Entry 8Q3E (X-ray diffraction, 2.17 A resolution); this record covers chains AAA and III of the 11 polymer chains in the assembly.

== Chain AAA ==
Molecule: Histone H3.1
Source organism: Homo sapiens
Reference sequence: P68431 (H31_HUMAN); residues 38-135 here correspond to UniProt positions 39-136 (UniProt number = residue number + 1)
Sequence (98 residues; row label = number of the first residue in the row):
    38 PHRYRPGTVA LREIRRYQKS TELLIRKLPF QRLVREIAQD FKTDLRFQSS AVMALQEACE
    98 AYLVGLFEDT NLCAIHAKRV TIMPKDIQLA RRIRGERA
Curated features (UniProtKB/Swiss-Prot):
  - modified residue: Tyr41 (Phosphotyrosine), Lys56 (N6,N6,N6-trimethyllysine), Ser57 (Phosphoserine), Lys64 (N6-(2-hydroxyisobutyryl)lysine), Lys79 (N6,N6,N6-trimethyllysine), Thr80 (Phosphothreonine), Ser86 (Phosphoserine), Thr107 (Phosphothreonine), Lys115 (N6-acetyllysine), Lys122 (N6-(2-hydroxyisobutyryl)lysine)

== Chain III ==
Molecule: 145-nt DNA strand
Source organism: Homo sapiens
Sequence (145 nucleotides; each row starts with the number of its first residue; numbers below 1 keep their minus sign (DA-72 is residue -72)):
   -72 ATCAATATCC ACCTGCAGAT ACTACCAAAA GTGTATTTGG AAACTGCTCC ATCAAAAGGC
   -12 ATGTTCAGCT GAATCAGCTG AACATGCCTT TTGATGGAGC AGTTTCCAAA TACACTTTTG
    48 GTAGTATCTG CAGGTGGATA TTGAT

== How chain AAA and chain III interact ==
Pairs across the interface - 29 pairs, chain AAA then chain III:
  His39(AAA) - DG70(III)  hydrogen bond to the sugar
  Arg40(AAA) - DT-8(III)  base contact
  Arg40(AAA) - DG70(III)  sugar contact
  Tyr41(AAA) - DT69(III)  phosphate contact
  Tyr41(AAA) - DG70(III)  sugar contact
  Arg42(AAA) - DG-5(III)  salt bridge to the phosphate
  Arg42(AAA) - DG70(III)  hydrogen bond to the phosphate
  Arg42(AAA) - DA71(III)  salt bridge to the phosphate
  Pro43(AAA) - DA-6(III)  phosphate contact
  Pro43(AAA) - DG-5(III)  sugar contact
  Thr45(AAA) - DT69(III)  phosphate contact
  Thr45(AAA) - DG70(III)  hydrogen bond to the phosphate
  Arg63(AAA) - DG-14(III)  hydrogen bond to the phosphate
  Arg63(AAA) - DC-13(III)  phosphate contact
  Arg72(AAA) - DA-22(III)  salt bridge to the phosphate
  Arg83(AAA) - DC-23(III)  sugar contact
  Arg83(AAA) - DA-22(III)  sugar contact
  Phe84(AAA) - DC-23(III)  sugar contact
  Phe84(AAA) - DA-22(III)  hydrogen bond to the phosphate
  Gln85(AAA) - DC-23(III)  phosphate contact
  Ser86(AAA) - DC-23(III)  hydrogen bond to the phosphate
  Arg116(AAA) - DT-3(III)  phosphate contact
  Arg116(AAA) - DG-2(III)  phosphate contact
  Val117(AAA) - DC-4(III)  phosphate contact
  Val117(AAA) - DT-3(III)  hydrogen bond to the phosphate
  Thr118(AAA) - DC-4(III)  hydrogen bond to the phosphate
  Thr118(AAA) - DT-3(III)  hydrogen bond to the phosphate
  Met120(AAA) - DT-3(III)  phosphate contact
  Met120(AAA) - DG-2(III)  phosphate contact
Interface residues without a listed pair, chain AAA (17 interface residues in all): Lys115

== In short ==
Chain AAA and chain III form an interface of 17 and 13 residues respectively; the contacts include 9 hydrogen
bonds and 3 salt bridges. Polar pairs include His39(AAA)-DG70(III), Arg42(AAA)-DG70(III) and
Thr45(AAA)-DG70(III).
Here chain AAA is Histone H3.1 and chain III is a 145-nt DNA strand, both from Homo sapiens. Entry 8Q3E (High
Resolution Structure of Nucleosome Core with Bound Foamy Virus GAG Peptide) was determined by X-ray
diffraction together with 8Q36, 8Q3M and 8Q3X from the same study.
